Entry 9LRB (electron microscopy, 2.77 A resolution); this record covers chains A and B of the 5 polymer chains in the assembly.

Chain A:
Protein: Guanine nucleotide-binding protein G(s) subunit alpha isoforms short
Organism: Homo sapiens
Notes: EC 3.6.5.-
Reference sequence: P63092 (GNAS2_HUMAN); aligned in 2 segments with insertions or deletions, so no single offset holds: 5-195 ~ UniProt 5-64; 204-384 ~ UniProt 204-394
Sequence (249 residues; each row starts with the number of its first residue; note: 131 numbers in that range are skipped by the numbering (no residue carries them; nothing is unmodelled there)):
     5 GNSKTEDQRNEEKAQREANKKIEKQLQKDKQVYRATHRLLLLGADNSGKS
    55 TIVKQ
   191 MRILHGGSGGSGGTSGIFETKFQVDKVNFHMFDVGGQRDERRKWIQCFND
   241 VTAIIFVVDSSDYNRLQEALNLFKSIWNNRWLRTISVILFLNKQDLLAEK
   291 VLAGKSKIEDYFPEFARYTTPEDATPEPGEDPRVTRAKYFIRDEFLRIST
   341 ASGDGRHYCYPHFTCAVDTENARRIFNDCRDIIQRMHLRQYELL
Not modelled in the structure: 5-8, 191-204
Differences from the reference sequence: conflict Asp49 (Gly in P63092), Asn50 (Glu in P63092), Asp249 (Ala in P63092), Asp252 (Ser in P63092), Ala362 (Ile372 in P63092), Ile365 (Val375 in P63092); linker (196-203)

Chain B:
Protein: Guanine nucleotide-binding protein G(I)/G(S)/G(T) subunit beta-1
Organism: Rattus norvegicus
Reference sequence: P54311 (GBB1_RAT); numbering as in UniProt (aligned over 2-340)
Sequence (351 residues; numbered -10 to 340; the number before each row is that of its first residue; numbers below 1 keep their minus sign (Met-10 is residue -10)):
   -10 MHHHHHHGSLLQSELDQLRQEAEQLKNQIRDARKACADATLSQITNNIDP
    40 VGRIQMRTRRTLRGHLAKIYAMHWGTDSRLLVSASQDGKLIIWDSYTTNK
    90 VHAIPLRSSWVMTCAYAPSGNYVACGGLDNICSIYNLKTREGNVRVSREL
   140 AGHTGYLSCCRFLDDNQIVTSSGDTTCALWDIETGQQTTTFTGHTGDVMS
   190 LSLAPDTRLFVSGACDASAKLWDVREGMCRQTFTGHESDINAICFFPNGN
   240 AFATGSDDATCRLFDLRADQELMTYSHDNIICGITSVSFSKSGRLLLAGY
   290 DDFNCNVWDALKADRAGVLAGHDNRVSCLGVTDDGMAVATGSWDSFLKIW
   340 N
Not modelled in the structure: -10 to 0
Differences from the reference sequence: expression tag (-10 to 1)
Swiss-Prot annotation at these positions:
  - modified residue: Ser2 (N-acetylserine), His266 (Phosphohistidine)

Interface between chain A and chain B:
Pairs across the interface (57; chain A residue first):
  Glu16(A) with Asn88(B), hydrogen bond
  Gln19(A) with Asp83(B), hydrogen bond; Thr86(B), hydrogen bond; Asn88(B)
  Arg20(A) with Asn88(B)
  Asn23(A) with Asn88(B), hydrogen bond; Lys89(B)
  Ile26(A) with Lys89(B); Val90(B); His91(B); Ala92(B), hydrophobic
  Leu30(A) with Gly53(B); Lys89(B)
  Asp33(A) with Lys78(B), salt bridge
  Lys34(A) with Leu55(B)
  Tyr37(A) with Ala56(B); Asp76(B)
  Arg38(A) with Leu55(B)
  Ser205(A) with Asp118(B), hydrogen bond (side chain-backbone)
  Gly206(A) with Leu117(B); Asp118(B); Asn119(B)
  Ile207(A) with Leu117(B)
  Phe222(A) with Trp99(B)
  Gly226(A) with Asn119(B), hydrogen bond (backbone-side chain); Gly144(B)
  Gln227(A) with Leu117(B); Asn119(B), hydrogen bond; Gly144(B); Tyr145(B)
  Arg228(A) with Gly162(B), hydrogen bond (side chain-backbone); Thr164(B); Asp186(B), salt bridge
  Arg232(A) with Cys204(B); Asp228(B), salt bridge
  Lys233(A) with Tyr145(B); Met188(B); Cys204(B); Asp228(B), salt bridge; Asn230(B); Asp246(B), salt bridge
  Trp234(A) with Leu117(B), hydrophobic; Tyr145(B), hydrophobic
  Gln236(A) with Arg314(B); Trp332(B)
  Cys237(A) with Lys57(B), hydrogen bond (backbone-side chain); Gln75(B); Trp99(B); Met101(B), hydrophobic
  Phe238(A) with Trp99(B), hydrophobic; Leu117(B), hydrophobic
  Asn239(A) with Lys57(B), hydrogen bond; Trp332(B)
  Arg270(A) with Phe292(B)
  Trp271(A) with Asp290(B); Arg314(B); Trp332(B), hydrophobic
Interface residues without a listed pair, chain A (30 interface residues in all): Ala22, Glu27, Asp240, Val241
Interface residues without a listed pair, chain B (38 interface residues in all): Tyr59, Thr143, Asp163, Thr184, Gly185

Summary:
30 residues of chain A and 38 residues of chain B are in contact, with 10 hydrogen bonds and 5 salt bridges.
Among the polar pairs are Asp33(A)-Lys78(B), Arg228(A)-Asp186(B) and Arg232(A)-Asp228(B).
Here chain A is Guanine nucleotide-binding protein G(s) subunit alpha isoforms short (Homo sapiens) and chain
B is Guanine nucleotide-binding protein G(I)/G(S)/G(T) subunit beta-1 (Rattus norvegicus). Entry 9LRB (Cryo-EM
structure of the histamine H1 receptor-Gs protein complex) was determined by electron microscopy (same
publication as 9LRC, 9LRD and 9LRE).
